Entry 9LJ8 (electron microscopy, 3.80 A resolution); this record covers chains B and T of the 30 polymer chains in the assembly.

== Chain B ==
Name: Probable tail terminator protein
Organism: Escherichia phage Mu
Reference sequence: Q9T1V8 (TRP_BPMU); numbering as in UniProt (aligned over 1-182)
Sequence (182 residues; row label = number of the first residue in the row):
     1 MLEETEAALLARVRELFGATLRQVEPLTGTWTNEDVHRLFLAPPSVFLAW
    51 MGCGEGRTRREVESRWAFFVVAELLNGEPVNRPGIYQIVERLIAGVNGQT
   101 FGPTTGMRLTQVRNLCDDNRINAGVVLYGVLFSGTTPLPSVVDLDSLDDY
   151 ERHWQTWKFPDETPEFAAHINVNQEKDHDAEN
Not modelled in the structure: 177-182

== Chain T ==
Name: Tail tube protein
Organism: Escherichia phage Mu
Reference sequence: P79679 (TUBE_BPMU); numbering as in UniProt (aligned over 1-118)
Sequence (118 residues; numbered 1 to 118; the number before each row is that of its first residue):
     1 MAGNQRQGVAFIRVNGMELESMEGASFTPSGITREEVTGSRVYGWKGKPR
    51 AAKVECKIPGGGPIGLDEIIDWENITVEFQADTGETWMLANAWQADEPKN
   101 DGGEISLVLMAKQSKRIA
Not modelled in the structure: 1-2

== Interface between chain B and chain T ==
Residue-residue contacts (10; chain B residue first):
  Glu55(B) - Glu23(T)
  Arg57(B) - Met22(T)
  Arg57(B) - Glu23(T)
  Arg57(B) - Gly102(T)  hydrogen bond (side chain-backbone)
  Arg57(B) - Gly103(T)  hydrogen bond (side chain-backbone)
  Thr58(B) - Glu20(T)
  Thr58(B) - Met22(T)
  Arg59(B) - Val9(T)
  Arg59(B) - Glu23(T)  salt bridge
  Arg60(B) - Glu20(T)
Also at the interface, not in a pair above, chain T (9 interface residues in all): Ser21, Pro59, Glu104

== Overview ==
The interface between chain B and chain T involves 5 residues on one side and 9 on the other; the contacts
include 2 hydrogen bonds and 1 salt bridge. Among the polar pairs are Arg59(B)-Glu23(T), Arg57(B)-Gly102(T)
and Arg57(B)-Gly103(T).
Here chain B is Probable tail terminator protein and chain T is Tail tube protein, both from Escherichia phage
Mu. Entry 9LJ8 (Tail structure of bacteriophage Mu in contracted state) was determined by electron microscopy
(same publication as 9JOD, 9KHX, 9KHY, 9KI1 and 9KNU).
